Entry 8H9I (electron microscopy, 2.77 A resolution); this record covers chains A and G of the 8 polymer chains in the assembly.

== Chain A ==
Molecule: ATP synthase subunit alpha, mitochondrial
Organism: Homo sapiens
UniProt: P25705 (ATPA_HUMAN); residues 1-510 here correspond to UniProt positions 44-553 (UniProt number = residue number + 43)
Chain sequence (510 residues; numbered 1 to 510; the number before each row is that of its first residue):
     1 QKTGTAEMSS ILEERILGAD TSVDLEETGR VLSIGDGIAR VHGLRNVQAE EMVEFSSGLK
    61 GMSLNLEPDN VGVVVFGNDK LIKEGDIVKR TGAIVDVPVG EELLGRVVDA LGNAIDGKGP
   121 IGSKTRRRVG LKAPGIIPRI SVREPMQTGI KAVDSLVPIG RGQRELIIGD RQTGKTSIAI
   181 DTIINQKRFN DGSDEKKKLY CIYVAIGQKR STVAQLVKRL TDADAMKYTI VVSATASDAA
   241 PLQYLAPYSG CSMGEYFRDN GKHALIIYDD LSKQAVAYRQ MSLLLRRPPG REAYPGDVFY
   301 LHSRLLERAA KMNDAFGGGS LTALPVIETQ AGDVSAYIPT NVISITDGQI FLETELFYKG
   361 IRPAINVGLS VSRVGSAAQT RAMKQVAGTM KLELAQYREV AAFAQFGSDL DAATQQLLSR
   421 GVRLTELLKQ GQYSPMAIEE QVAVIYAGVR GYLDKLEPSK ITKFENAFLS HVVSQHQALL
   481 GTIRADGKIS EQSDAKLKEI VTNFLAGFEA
Disordered / not traced: 1-23, 402-410, 510
Bound ions: Mg2+: Thr-176 (together with ATP)
Small-molecule neighbours: ATP (adenosine-5'-triphosphate): Asp-170, Arg-171, Gln-172, Thr-173, Gly-174, Lys-175, Thr-176, Ser-177, Glu-328, Phe-357, Arg-362, Pro-363, Gln-430, Gly-431, Gln-432

== Chain G ==
Molecule: ATP synthase subunit gamma, mitochondrial
Organism: Homo sapiens
UniProt: P36542 (ATPG_HUMAN); residues 1-273 here correspond to UniProt positions 26-298 (UniProt number = residue number + 25)
Chain sequence (273 residues; numbered 1 to 273; the number before each row is that of its first residue):
     1 ATLKDITRRL KSIKNIQKIT KSMKMVAAAK YARAERELKP ARIYGLGSLA LYEKADIKGP
    61 EDKKKHLLIG VSSDRGLCGA IHSSIAKQMK SEVATLTAAG KEVMLVGIGD KIRGILYRTH
   121 SDQFLVAFKE VGRKPPTFGD ASVIALELLN SGYEFDEGSI IFNKFRSVIS YKTEEKPIFS
   181 LNTVASADSM SIYDDIDADV LQNYQEYNLA NIIYYSLKES TTSEQSARMT AMDNASKNAS
   241 EMIDKLTLTF NRTRQAVITK ELIEIISGAA ALD
Disordered / not traced: 1, 33-222, 273

== How chain A and chain G interact ==
Pairs across the interface (8; chain A residue first):
  Arg-286(A) / Leu-272(G)
  Pro-289(A) / Ile-265(G)  hydrophobic
  Gly-290(A) / Leu-262(G)
  Arg-291(A) / Ile-258(G)
  Arg-291(A) / Leu-262(G)
  Glu-292(A) / Ile-265(G)
  Ala-293(A) / Ile-265(G)
  Ala-401(A) / Lys-18(G)
Also at the interface, not in a pair above, chain G (6 interface residues in all): Ile-266

== Overview ==
Chain A and chain G form an interface of 7 and 6 residues respectively. Chain A binds ATP.
Here chain A is ATP synthase subunit alpha, mitochondrial and chain G is ATP synthase subunit gamma,
mitochondrial, both from Homo sapiens. Entry 8H9I (Human ATP synthase F1 domain, state2) was determined by
electron microscopy together with 8H9E, 8H9L and 8H9P from the same study.
